Entry 2CDR (X-ray diffraction, 1.70 A resolution); this record covers chains B and I of the 3 polymer chains in the assembly.

== Chain B ==
Name: Caspase-3 subunit P12
Source organism: Homo sapiens
Notes: EC 3.4.22.-; fragment: beta subunit residues 176-277
UniProt: P42574 (CASP3_HUMAN); numbering as in UniProt (aligned over 176-277)
Chain sequence (103 residues; row label = number of the first residue in the row):
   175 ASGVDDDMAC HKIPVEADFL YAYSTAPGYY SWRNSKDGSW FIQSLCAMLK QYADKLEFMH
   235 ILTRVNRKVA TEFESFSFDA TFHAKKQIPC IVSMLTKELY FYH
Curated features (UniProtKB/Swiss-Prot):
  - modified residue: R207 (Microbial infection: ADP-riboxanated arginine)
  - mutagenesis: R207 (R207A: Abolished ADP-riboxanation by C.violaceum CopC)

== Chain I ==
Name: Aza-peptide expoxide
Chain sequence (5 residues; each row starts with the number of its first residue):
   901 XDEVX
Modified / non-standard residues: PHQ (benzyl chlorocarbonate) at position 901; MY1 ([N-(3-dibenzylcarbamoyl-oxiranecarbonyl)-hydrazino]-acetic acid) at position 905

== Interface between chain B and chain I ==
Residue-residue contacts (22):
  Y204(B) - V904(I)  hydrophobic
  Y204(B) - MY1_905(I)
  S205(B) - E903(I)
  S205(B) - V904(I)
  S205(B) - MY1_905(I)  hydrogen bond (backbone-backbone)
  W206(B) - D902(I)
  W206(B) - E903(I)
  W206(B) - V904(I)  hydrophobic
  R207(B) - D902(I)
  R207(B) - E903(I)  salt bridge
  R207(B) - V904(I)
  R207(B) - MY1_905(I)
  N208(B) - PHQ_901(I)
  N208(B) - D902(I)
  S209(B) - PHQ_901(I)
  W214(B) - D902(I)
  E248(B) - D902(I)
  S249(B) - D902(I)
  F250(B) - PHQ_901(I)
  F250(B) - D902(I)  hydrogen bond (backbone-side chain)
  F252(B) - PHQ_901(I)
  F256(B) - V904(I)  hydrophobic

== Summary ==
12 residues of chain B face 5 of chain I across their interface; the contacts include 2 hydrogen bonds and 1
salt bridge. Among the polar pairs are R207(B)-E903(I), F250(B)-D902(I) and S205(B)-MY1_905(I). UniProt lists
one mutagenesis site on chain B.
Chain B is Caspase-3 subunit P12 (Homo sapiens) and chain I is Aza-peptide expoxide; the structure, Crystal
structures of caspase-3 in complex with aza-peptide epoxide inhibitors, was determined by X-ray diffraction
(same publication as 2CNK, 2CNL, 2CNN and 2CNO).
